5JTO - chains A and D of the 8 polymer chains in the assembly; structure by solution NMR.

== Chain A (and D) ==
Protein: Protein-export protein SecB
Source organism: Escherichia coli O157:H7
Notes: chain D of this document is another copy of the same molecule, construct and numbering; everything in this record applies to it too
UniProtKB: P0AG88 (SECB_ECO57); residue numbers follow UniProt; this construct covers 1-155
Chain sequence (155 residues; row label = number of the first residue in the row):
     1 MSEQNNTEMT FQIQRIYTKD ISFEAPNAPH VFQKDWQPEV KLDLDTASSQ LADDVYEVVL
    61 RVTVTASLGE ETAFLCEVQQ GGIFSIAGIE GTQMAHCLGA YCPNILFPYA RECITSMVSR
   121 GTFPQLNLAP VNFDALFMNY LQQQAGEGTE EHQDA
What the authors report for this chain:
  - mutagenesis - V40A/L42A/L44A (40-fold): decreased binding to Alkaline phosphatase

== Chain A / chain D interface ==
Contacting residue pairs - 5 pairs, chain A then chain D:
  Ser119(A) with Ser119(D); Gln125(D)
  Arg120(A) with Arg120(D)
  Thr122(A) with Gln125(D)
  Gln125(A) with Thr122(D)

== In short ==
Chain A and chain D each contribute 4 residues to their interface. From the paper: V40A/L42A/L44A of chain A
reduce binding to Alkaline phosphatase.
Chain A and chain D are both Protein-export protein SecB (Escherichia coli O157:H7); the structure, The
structure of chaperone SecB in complex with unstructured proPhoA binding site d, was determined by solution
NMR together with 5JTL, 5JTM, 5JTN, 5JTP, 5JTQ and 5JTR from the same study.
